PDB entry 7QNC | electron microscopy, 2.90 A resolution | chains A and B of the 7 polymer chains in the assembly

[Chain A]
Protein: Gamma-aminobutyric acid receptor subunit alpha-4
Source organism: Homo sapiens
UniProt: P48169 (GBRA4_HUMAN); numbering as in UniProt (aligned over 1-554)
Sequence (554 residues; row label = number of the first residue in the row):
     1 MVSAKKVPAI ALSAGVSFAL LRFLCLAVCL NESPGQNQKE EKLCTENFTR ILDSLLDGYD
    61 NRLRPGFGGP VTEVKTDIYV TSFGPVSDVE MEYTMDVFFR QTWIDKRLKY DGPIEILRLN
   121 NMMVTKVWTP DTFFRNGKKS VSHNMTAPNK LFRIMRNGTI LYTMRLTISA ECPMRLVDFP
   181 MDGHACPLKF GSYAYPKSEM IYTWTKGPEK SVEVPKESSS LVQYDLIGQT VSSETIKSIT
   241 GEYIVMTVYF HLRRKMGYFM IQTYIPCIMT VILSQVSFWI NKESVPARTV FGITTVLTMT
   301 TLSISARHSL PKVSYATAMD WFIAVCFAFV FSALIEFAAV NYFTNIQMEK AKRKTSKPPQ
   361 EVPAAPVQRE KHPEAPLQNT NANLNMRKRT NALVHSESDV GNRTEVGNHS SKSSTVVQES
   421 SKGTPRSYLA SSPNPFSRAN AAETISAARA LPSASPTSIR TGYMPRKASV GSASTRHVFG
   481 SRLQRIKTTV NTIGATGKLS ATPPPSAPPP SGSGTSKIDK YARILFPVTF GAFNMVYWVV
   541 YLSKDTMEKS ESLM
Unresolved in the structure: 1-45, 351-514, 545-554
Cystine bridges: Cys172-Cys186
Covalently attached groups: N-acetylglucosamine (NAG) linked to Asn144, Asn157
Ligand contacts: gaboxadol (EI7; 4,5,6,7-tetrahydro-[1,2]oxazolo[5,4-c]pyridin-3-one): Phe98, Arg100, Leu151, Thr163
Reported in the primary citation:
  - specificity-determining residues: Arg135 (proposed by the authors, not directly observed)

[Chain B]
Protein: Gamma-aminobutyric acid receptor subunit beta-3
Source organism: Homo sapiens
UniProt: P28472 (GBRB3_HUMAN); residues -24 to 448 here correspond to UniProt positions 1-473 (UniProt number = residue number + 25)
Sequence (473 residues; row label = number of the first residue in the row; numbers below 1 keep their minus sign (Met-24 is residue -24)):
   -24 MWGLAGGRLF GIFSAPVLVA VVCCAQSVND PGNMSFVKET VDKLLKGYDI RLRPDFGGPP
    36 VCVGMNIDIA SIDMVSEVNM DYTLTMYFQQ YWRDKRLAYS GIPLNLTLDN RVADQLWVPD
    96 TYFLNDKKSF VHGVTVKNRM IRLHPDGTVL YGLRITTTAA CMMDLRRYPL DEQNCTLEIE
   156 SYGYTTDDIE FYWRGGDKAV TGVERIELPQ FSIVEHRLVS RNVVFATGAY PRLSLSFRLK
   216 RNIGYFILQT YMPSILITIL SWVSFWINYD ASAARVALGI TTVLTMTTIN THLRETLPKI
   276 PYVKAIDMYL MGCFVFVFLA LLEYAFVNYI FFGRGPQRQK KLAEKTAKAK NDRSKSESNR
   336 VDAHGNILLT SLEVHNEMNE VSGGIGDTRN SAISFDNSGI QYRKQSMPRE GHGRFLGDRS
   396 LPHKKTHLRR RSSQLKIKIP DLTDVNAIDR WSRIVFPFTF SLFNLVYWLY YVN
Unresolved in the structure: -24 to 6, 308-421, 448
Cystine bridges: Cys136-Cys150
Covalently attached groups: N-acetylglucosamine (NAG) linked to Asn8, Asn80; glycan linked to Asn149
Ligand contacts:
  - gaboxadol (EI7; 4,5,6,7-tetrahydro-[1,2]oxazolo[5,4-c]pyridin-3-one): Tyr97, Glu155, Ser156, Tyr157, Phe200, Thr202, Tyr205
  - histamine (HSM): Asp43, Tyr62, Gln64

[Chain A / chain B interface]
Residue-residue contacts (95; chain A residue first):
  Phe48(A) - Leu27(B)  hydrophobic
  Phe48(A) - Phe31(B)  hydrophobic
  Thr49(A) - Asp24(B)
  Thr49(A) - Leu27(B)
  Leu52(A) - Arg26(B)
  Leu52(A) - Leu27(B)  hydrophobic
  Asp53(A) - Arg26(B)  salt bridge
  Leu56(A) - Arg26(B)
  Tyr79(A) - Phe200(B)
  Phe98(A) - Tyr97(B)
  Phe98(A) - Tyr157(B)  hydrophobic
  Arg100(A) - Thr202(B)
  Leu117(A) - Phe31(B)  hydrophobic
  Arg118(A) - Phe31(B)
  Arg118(A) - Tyr159(B)
  Arg118(A) - Asp163(B)  salt bridge
  Leu119(A) - Tyr159(B)
  Asn120(A) - Ile25(B)
  Asn120(A) - Arg26(B)  hydrogen bond (backbone-backbone)
  Asn120(A) - Tyr159(B)
  Met122(A) - Ile25(B)  hydrophobic
  Met123(A) - Arg26(B)
  Lys126(A) - Arg26(B)
  Val141(A) - Lys103(B)
  His143(A) - Asp101(B)  salt bridge
  His143(A) - Lys102(B)
  Met145(A) - Thr96(B)
  Met145(A) - Phe98(B)  hydrophobic
  Met145(A) - Ser104(B)
  Met145(A) - Phe105(B)
  Met145(A) - Val106(B)
  Met145(A) - Ile130(B)  hydrophobic
  Thr146(A) - Gln65(B)
  Thr146(A) - Pro94(B)
  Thr146(A) - Thr96(B)
  Thr146(A) - Leu128(B)
  Thr146(A) - Ile130(B)
  Ala147(A) - Asp95(B)
  Asn149(A) - Tyr97(B)
  Asn149(A) - Tyr157(B)  hydrogen bond (backbone-side chain)
  Lys150(A) - Tyr157(B)
  Leu151(A) - Tyr157(B)
  Leu151(A) - Gly158(B)
  Leu151(A) - Tyr205(B)
  Arg153(A) - Gly158(B)  hydrogen bond (side chain-backbone)
  Arg153(A) - Thr160(B)
  Arg153(A) - Thr202(B)  hydrogen bond (side chain-backbone)
  Arg153(A) - Tyr205(B)  hydrogen bond
  Thr163(A) - Tyr157(B)
  Met164(A) - Tyr157(B)  hydrogen bond (backbone-side chain)
  Arg165(A) - Tyr97(B)
  Arg165(A) - Phe98(B)
  Arg165(A) - Leu99(B)  hydrogen bond (side chain-backbone)
  Arg165(A) - Asp101(B)  salt bridge
  Arg165(A) - Tyr157(B)  hydrogen bond (backbone-side chain)
  Ser220(A) - Met137(B)
  Val222(A) - Pro273(B)  hydrophobic
  Val222(A) - Lys274(B)
  Val222(A) - Ile275(B)
  Val222(A) - Pro276(B)
  Gln223(A) - Lys274(B)
  Lys255(A) - Pro276(B)
  Gly257(A) - Pro276(B)
  Tyr258(A) - Lys274(B)
  Tyr258(A) - Ile275(B)
  Tyr258(A) - Pro276(B)
  Phe259(A) - Lys274(B)
  Ile261(A) - Arg269(B)
  Ile261(A) - Val278(B)  hydrophobic
  Ile261(A) - Met286(B)  hydrophobic
  Gln262(A) - Thr266(B)  hydrogen bond (side chain-backbone)
  Gln262(A) - Arg269(B)
  Gln262(A) - Glu270(B)
  Met269(A) - Phe289(B)  hydrophobic
  Leu273(A) - Phe293(B)  hydrophobic
  Leu273(A) - Leu296(B)  hydrophobic
  Val276(A) - Leu297(B)  hydrophobic
  Val276(A) - Ala300(B)  hydrophobic
  Trp279(A) - Tyr304(B)  hydrophobic
  Ile280(A) - Ala300(B)  hydrophobic
  Ile280(A) - Asn303(B)
  Asn281(A) - Asn303(B)  hydrogen bond (backbone-side chain)
  Asn281(A) - Phe307(B)
  Ser284(A) - Ser247(B)  hydrogen bond
  Ala287(A) - Ser247(B)
  Ala287(A) - Val251(B)
  Val290(A) - Ile255(B)  hydrophobic
  Phe291(A) - Val251(B)  hydrophobic
  Phe291(A) - Ile255(B)  hydrophobic
  Phe291(A) - Leu296(B)  hydrophobic
  Thr294(A) - Ile255(B)
  Thr294(A) - Leu259(B)
  Thr298(A) - Leu259(B)
  Ser309(A) - Lys274(B)  hydrogen bond
  Arg523(A) - Tyr304(B)
Other interface residues (no listed pair), chain A (56 interface residues in all): Asp96, Asn121, Leu161, Lys206, Ile272, Pro286
Other interface residues (no listed pair), chain B (55 interface residues in all): Val93, Asp162, Ala201, Ala248, Val258

[Summary]
56 residues of chain A face 55 of chain B across their interface, with 12 hydrogen bonds and 4 salt bridges.
Among the polar pairs are Asp53(A)-Arg26(B), Arg118(A)-Asp163(B) and His143(A)-Asp101(B). Gaboxadol is bound
between chain A and chain B. Chain B binds histamine. Covalently linked N-acetylglucosamine: at Asn144(A) and
Asn157(A). From the paper: the specificity determinant Arg135(A).
Chain A is Gamma-aminobutyric acid receptor subunit alpha-4 and chain B is Gamma-aminobutyric acid receptor
subunit beta-3, both from Homo sapiens; the structure, Cryo-EM structure of human full-length extrasynaptic
alpha4beta3delta GABA(A)R in complex with THIP (gaboxadol), histamine and nanobody ..., was determined by
electron microscopy (same publication as 7QN5, 7QN6, 7QN7, 7QN8, 7QN9, 7QNA and 3 further entries).
